Entry 7VHE (X-ray diffraction, 1.90 A resolution); this record covers chains A and E of the 7 polymer chains in the assembly.

== Chain A ==
Molecule: rRNA N-glycosylase
Organism: Escherichia coli
Notes: EC 3.2.2.22
Reference sequence: Q8XBV2 (Q8XBV2_ECOLX); residues 1-297 here correspond to UniProt positions 23-319 (UniProt number = residue number + 22)
Sequence (297 residues; row label = number of the first residue in the row):
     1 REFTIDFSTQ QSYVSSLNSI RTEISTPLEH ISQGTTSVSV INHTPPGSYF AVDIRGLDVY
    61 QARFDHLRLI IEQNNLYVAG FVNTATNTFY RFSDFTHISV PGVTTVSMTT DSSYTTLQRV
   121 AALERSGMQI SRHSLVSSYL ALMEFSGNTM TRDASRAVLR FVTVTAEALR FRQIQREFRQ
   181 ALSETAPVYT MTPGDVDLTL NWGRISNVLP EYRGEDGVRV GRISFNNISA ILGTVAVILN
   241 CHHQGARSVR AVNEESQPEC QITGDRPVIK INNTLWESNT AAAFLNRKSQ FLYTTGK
Disordered / not traced: 243-256
Disulfide bonds: Cys241-Cys260
From the paper describing this entry:
  - catalytic residues: Glu167, Arg170 (citing earlier work)

== Chain E ==
Molecule: Shiga toxin 2 B subunit
Organism: Escherichia coli
Reference sequence: Q7DJJ2 (Q7DJJ2_ECOLX); residues 1-70 here correspond to UniProt positions 20-89 (UniProt number = residue number + 19)
Sequence (70 residues; numbered 1 to 70; the number before each row is that of its first residue):
     1 ADCAKGKIEF SKYNEDDTFT VKVDGKEYWT SRWNLQPLLQ SAQLTGMTVT IKSSTCESGS
    61 GFAEVQFNND
Disulfide bonds: Cys3-Cys56

== Chain A / chain E interface ==
Contacting residue pairs (25):
  Arg219(A) with Thr45(E), hydrogen bond (side chain-backbone)
  Gly221(A) with Leu44(E); Thr45(E)
  Arg222(A) with Lys7(E); Ile8(E), hydrogen bond (side chain-backbone); Gln43(E), hydrogen bond (side chain-backbone); Leu44(E), hydrogen bond (backbone-backbone); Thr45(E); Gly46(E)
  Thr280(A) with Leu44(E)
  Ala283(A) with Leu44(E), hydrophobic
  Phe284(A) with Ser41(E); Thr45(E)
  Arg287(A) with Pro37(E), hydrogen bond (side chain-backbone); Gln40(E), hydrogen bond; Ser41(E), hydrogen bond
  Gln290(A) with Asn34(E), hydrogen bond (side chain-backbone); Pro37(E)
  Tyr293(A) with Trp33(E); Gln36(E); Pro37(E)
  Thr294(A) with Trp33(E); Asn34(E), hydrogen bond
  Gly296(A) with Trp33(E)
  Lys297(A) with Trp33(E)
Other interface residues (no listed pair), chain E (13 interface residues in all): Leu38

== Overview ==
12 residues of chain A face 13 of chain E across their interface, with 9 hydrogen bonds. Among the polar pairs
are Arg219(A)-Thr45(E), Arg222(A)-Ile8(E) and Arg222(A)-Gln43(E). The paper reports catalytic residues
Glu167(A) and Arg170(A).
Chain A is rRNA N-glycosylase and chain E is Shiga toxin 2 B subunit, both from Escherichia coli; the
structure, Crystal structure of the STX2a complexed with RRRA peptide, was determined by X-ray diffraction
together with 7VHC, 7VHD and 7VHF from the same study.
